PDB entry 6VOF | electron microscopy, 4.51 A resolution (low resolution: residue-level contacts below are approximate; hydrogen-bond / salt-bridge calls are withheld) | chains A and F of the 26 polymer chains in the assembly

# Chain A
Protein: ATP synthase subunit alpha, chloroplastic
From: Spinacia oleracea
Notes: EC 7.1.2.2
UniProt: P06450 (ATPA_SPIOL); residues 1-507 here = UniProt positions 1-507
Sequence (507 residues; numbered 1 to 507; the number before each row is that of its first residue):
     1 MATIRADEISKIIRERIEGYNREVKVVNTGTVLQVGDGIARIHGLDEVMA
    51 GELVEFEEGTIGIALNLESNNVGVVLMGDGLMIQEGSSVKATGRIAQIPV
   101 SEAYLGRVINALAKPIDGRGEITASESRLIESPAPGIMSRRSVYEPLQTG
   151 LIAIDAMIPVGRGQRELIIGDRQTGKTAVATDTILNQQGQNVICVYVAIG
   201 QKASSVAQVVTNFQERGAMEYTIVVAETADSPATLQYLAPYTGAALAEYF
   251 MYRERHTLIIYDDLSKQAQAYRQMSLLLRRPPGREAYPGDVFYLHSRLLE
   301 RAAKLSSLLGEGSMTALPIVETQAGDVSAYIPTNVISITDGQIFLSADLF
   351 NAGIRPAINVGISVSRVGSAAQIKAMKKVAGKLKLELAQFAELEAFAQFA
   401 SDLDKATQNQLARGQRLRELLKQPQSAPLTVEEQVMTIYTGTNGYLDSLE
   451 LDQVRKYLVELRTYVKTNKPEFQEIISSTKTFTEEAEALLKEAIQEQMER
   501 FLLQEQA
Unresolved in the structure: 1-7, 504-507
Residues lining bound ligands:
  - ATP (adenosine-5'-triphosphate), molecule 1: Asp171, Arg172, Gln173, Thr174, Gly175, Lys176, Thr177, Ala178, Glu321, Phe350, Arg355, Pro356, Gln423, Pro424, Gln425
  - ATP, molecule 2: Val364, Ser365, Arg366
UniProt features mapped onto this chain:
  - binding site (ATP): Gly170 to Thr177
  - site: Ser363 (Required for activity)

# Chain F
Protein: ATP synthase subunit beta, chloroplastic
From: Spinacia oleracea
Notes: EC 7.1.2.2
UniProt: P00825 (ATPB_SPIOL); residue numbers follow UniProt; this construct covers 1-498
Sequence (498 residues; numbered 1 to 498; the number before each row is that of its first residue):
     1 MRINPTTSDPGVSTLEKKNLGRIAQIIGPVLDVAFPPGKMPNIYNALIVK
    51 GRDTAGQPMNVTCEVQQLLGNNRVRAVAMSATDGLTRGMEVIDTGAPLSV
   101 PVGGATLGRIFNVLGEPVDNLGPVDTRTTSPIHRSAPAFTQLDTKLSIFE
   151 TGIKVVDLLAPYRRGGKIGLFGGAGVGKTVLIMELINNIAKAHGGVSVFG
   201 GVGERTREGNDLYMEMKESGVINEQNIAESKVALVYGQMNEPPGARMRVG
   251 LTALTMAEYFRDVNEQDVLLFIDNIFRFVQAGSEVSALLGRMPSAVGYQP
   301 TLSTEMGSLQERITSTKEGSITSIQAVYVPADDLTDPAPATTFAHLDATT
   351 VLSRGLAAKGIYPAVDPLDSTSTMLQPRIVGEEHYEIAQRVKETLQRYKE
   401 LQDIIAILGLDELSEEDRLTVARARKIERFLSQPFFVAEVFTGSPGKYVG
   451 LAETIRGFQLILSGELDSLPEQAFYLVGNIDEATAKAMNLEMESKLKK
Unresolved in the structure: 1-16, 495-498
Residues lining bound ligands:
  - ATP (adenosine-5'-triphosphate), molecule 1: Gly173, Gly175, Val176, Gly177, Lys178, Thr179, Val180, Arg205, Asp273, Asn274, Tyr362, Pro363, Phe435, Ala438, Phe441, Thr442
  - ATP, molecule 2: Phe343, Ser372, Thr373, Leu375, Gln376, Tyr385
UniProt features mapped onto this chain:
  - binding site (ATP): Gly172 to Thr179

# Interface between chain A and chain F
Contacting residue pairs (104):
  Leu45(A) with Arg87(F)
  Asp46(A) with Thr86(F); Arg87(F)
  Glu47(A) with Arg52(F); Thr86(F); Met89(F)
  Val48(A) with Thr86(F)
  Met49(A) with Arg52(F); Gly84(F); Leu85(F); Thr86(F)
  Ala50(A) with Asp83(F); Gly84(F); Leu85(F)
  Gly51(A) with Asp83(F)
  Leu65(A) with Gly28(F)
  Asn66(A) with Ile26(F); Ile27(F); Gly28(F)
  Leu67(A) with Gln25(F); Ile26(F); Ile27(F); Arg87(F)
  Glu68(A) with Gln25(F); Arg87(F)
  Ser69(A) with Ala24(F); Gln25(F); Arg73(F); Arg87(F)
  Asn71(A) with Arg87(F)
  Val72(A) with Arg87(F)
  Ile95(A) with Asp83(F); Gly84(F)
  Ala134(A) with Gln238(F); Asn240(F)
  Ile137(A) with Thr206(F); Asn210(F); Tyr236(F); Gln238(F)
  Met138(A) with Val118(F); Asp119(F); Asn120(F)
  Arg140(A) with Thr206(F); Arg207(F); Asn210(F)
  Ser142(A) with Asp211(F)
  Arg165(A) with Arg205(F); Thr206(F); Arg207(F)
  Pro281(A) with Pro293(F)
  Gly283(A) with Val296(F); Gly297(F)
  Arg284(A) with Val296(F); Tyr298(F); Pro330(F); Ala331(F)
  Gly289(A) with Gln280(F); Glu284(F)
  Asp290(A) with Glu284(F)
  Phe292(A) with Met239(F); Arg246(F); Arg277(F); Gln280(F)
  Tyr293(A) with Asn240(F); Glu241(F); Arg246(F)
  Ser296(A) with Met239(F); Asn240(F)
  Arg297(A) with Asn240(F)
  Glu300(A) with Glu204(F); Thr206(F); Gln238(F); Met239(F); Asn240(F)
  Ser328(A) with Ala331(F)
  Tyr330(A) with Gln280(F)
  Thr333(A) with Ala174(F); Tyr328(F); Ala331(F); Arg354(F)
  Asn334(A) with Arg277(F); Tyr328(F)
  Ile336(A) with Ala174(F); Gly175(F); Arg205(F)
  Ser337(A) with Ala174(F); Arg205(F); Met239(F); Arg277(F); Tyr328(F)
  Ile338(A) with Arg205(F); Met239(F)
  Thr339(A) with Arg205(F)
  Asp340(A) with Arg207(F)
  Arg366(A) with Thr179(F); Arg205(F); Arg207(F); Glu208(F); Phe441(F)
  Gly368(A) with Val440(F)
  Ser369(A) with Val440(F)
  Lys384(A) with Thr442(F)
  Gln389(A) with Gln472(F)
  Phe399(A) with Leu410(F)
Also at the interface, not in a pair above, chain A (54 interface residues in all): Leu129, Gly163, Arg280, Pro282, Glu285, Leu308, Val327, Ala329
Also at the interface, not in a pair above, chain F (53 interface residues in all): Thr82, Tyr213, Pro242, Leu288, Asp332

# Summary
54 residues of chain A face 53 of chain F across their interface. One ATP molecule is bound between chain A
and chain F. Bound to chain A: ATP. Ligands of chain F: ATP.
Here chain A is ATP synthase subunit alpha, chloroplastic and chain F is ATP synthase subunit beta,
chloroplastic, both from Spinacia oleracea. Entry 6VOF (Chloroplast ATP synthase (O2, CF1FO)) was determined
by electron microscopy, deposited together with 6VM1, 6VM4, 6VMB, 6VMD, 6VMG, 6VOG and 8 further entries.
